1USY - chains D and F of the 8 polymer chains in the assembly; structure by X-ray diffraction, 2.52 A resolution.

[Chain D]
Protein: ATP phosphoribosyltransferase regulatory subunit
Source organism: Thermotoga maritima
UniProtKB: Q9X0D3 (HISZ_THEMA); residues 1-275 here = UniProt positions 1-275
Amino-acid sequence (275 residues; each row starts with the number of its first residue):
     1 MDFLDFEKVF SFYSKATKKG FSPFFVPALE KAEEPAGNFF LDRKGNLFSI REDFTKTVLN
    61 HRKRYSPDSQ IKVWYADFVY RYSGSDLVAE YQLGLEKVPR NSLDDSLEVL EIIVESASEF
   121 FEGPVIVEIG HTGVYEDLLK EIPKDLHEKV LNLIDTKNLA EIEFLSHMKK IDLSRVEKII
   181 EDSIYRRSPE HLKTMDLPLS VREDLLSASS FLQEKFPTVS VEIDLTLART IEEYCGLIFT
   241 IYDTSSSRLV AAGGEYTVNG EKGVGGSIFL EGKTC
Not modelled in the structure: 1
Small-molecule neighbours: histidine (HIS): Leu159, Glu181, Ile184, Tyr185

[Chain F]
Protein: ATP phosphoribosyltransferase
Source organism: Thermotoga maritima
Notes: EC 2.4.2.17
UniProtKB: Q9X0D2 (HIS1_THEMA); residues 1-208 here = UniProt positions 1-208
Amino-acid sequence (208 residues; row label = number of the first residue in the row):
     1 MLKLAIPKGR LEEKVMTYLK KTGVIFERES SILREGKDIV CFMVRPFDVP TYLVHGVADI
    61 GFCGTDVLLE KETSLIQPFF IPTNISRMVL AGPKGRGIPE GEKRIATKFP NVTQRYCESK
   121 GWHCRIIPLK GSVELAPIAG LSDLIVDITE TGRTLKENNL EILDEIFVIR THVVVNPVSY
   181 RTKREEVVSF LEKLQEVIEH DSNEQSRG
Not modelled in the structure: 204-208
Disulfide bonds: Cys117-Cys124
Small-molecule neighbours:
  - histidine (HIS), molecule 1: Thr65, Leu68, Gln77, Val168, Arg170, His172
  - histidine (HIS), molecule 2: Phe79, Tyr180, Val188, Leu191, Glu192, Gln195

[How chain D and chain F interact]
Contacting residue pairs (40):
  Ile126(D) with Arg181(F)
  Glu128(D) with Arg181(F), salt bridge
  Thr156(D) with Leu75(F); Ile76(F); Gln77(F), hydrogen bond (backbone-backbone)
  Lys157(D) with Ile76(F); Pro78(F); Arg181(F)
  Asn158(D) with Gln77(F); Pro78(F)
  Leu159(D) with Pro78(F)
  Ala160(D) with Pro78(F), hydrogen bond (backbone-backbone); Phe79(F), hydrophobic; Phe80(F), hydrophobic
  Glu161(D) with Phe80(F)
  Ile184(D) with Tyr180(F); Val188(F), hydrophobic
  Tyr185(D) with Val188(F), hydrophobic; Glu192(F), hydrogen bond
  Arg187(D) with Arg181(F); Arg184(F)
  Glu222(D) with Arg184(F), salt bridge
  Asp224(D) with Arg181(F), salt bridge
  Arg229(D) with Ser74(F)
  Tyr242(D) with Val178(F), hydrophobic; Arg181(F), hydrogen bond
  Asp243(D) with Thr182(F)
  Thr244(D) with Thr182(F)
  Ser247(D) with Val178(F); Ser179(F); Thr182(F), hydrogen bond; Lys183(F)
  Arg248(D) with Val178(F)
  Thr274(D) with Val54(F), hydrogen bond (side chain-backbone); His55(F); Asn176(F), hydrogen bond (backbone-side chain); Val178(F)
  Cys275(D) with Val54(F); Pro177(F); Val178(F)
Interface residues without a listed pair, chain D (24 interface residues in all): Asp155, Leu227, Leu249
Interface residues without a listed pair, chain F (22 interface residues in all): Gly56, His172

[Summary]
24 residues of chain D face 22 of chain F across their interface; the contacts include 7 hydrogen bonds and 3
salt bridges. Polar contacts include Glu128(D)-Arg181(F), Glu222(D)-Arg184(F) and Asp224(D)-Arg181(F). One
histidine molecule is bound between chain D and chain F.
Here chain D is ATP phosphoribosyltransferase regulatory subunit and chain F is ATP phosphoribosyltransferase,
both from Thermotoga maritima. Entry 1USY (ATP phosphoribosyl transferase (HisG:HisZ) complex from Thermotoga
maritima) was determined by X-ray diffraction.
